PDB entry 5L5W | X-ray diffraction, 2.80 A resolution | chains F and G of the 28 polymer chains in the assembly

# Chain F
Name: Probable proteasome subunit alpha type-7
Source organism: Saccharomyces cerevisiae (strain ATCC 204508 / S288c)
Notes: EC 3.4.25.1
Reference sequence: P21242 (PSA7_YEAST); residues -3 to 284 here correspond to UniProt positions 1-288 (UniProt number = residue number + 4)
Amino-acid sequence (288 residues; numbered -3 to 284; the number before each row is that of its first residue; numbers below 1 keep their minus sign (Met-3 is residue -3)):
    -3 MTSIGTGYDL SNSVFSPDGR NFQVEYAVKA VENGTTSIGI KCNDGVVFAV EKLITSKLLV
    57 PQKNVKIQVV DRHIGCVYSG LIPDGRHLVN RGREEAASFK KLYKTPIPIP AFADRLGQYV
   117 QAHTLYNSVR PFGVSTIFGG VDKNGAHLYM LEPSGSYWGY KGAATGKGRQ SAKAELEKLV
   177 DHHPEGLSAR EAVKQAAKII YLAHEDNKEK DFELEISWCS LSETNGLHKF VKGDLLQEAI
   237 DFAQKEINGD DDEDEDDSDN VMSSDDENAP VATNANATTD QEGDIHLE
Disordered / not traced: -3 to 1, 245-284
Swiss-Prot annotation at these positions:
  - modified residue: Thr-2 (N-acetylthreonine)

# Chain G
Name: Proteasome subunit alpha type-1
Source organism: Saccharomyces cerevisiae (strain ATCC 204508 / S288c)
Notes: EC 3.4.25.1
Reference sequence: P21243 (PSA1_YEAST); residues -8 to 243 here correspond to UniProt positions 1-252 (UniProt number = residue number + 9)
Amino-acid sequence (252 residues; numbered -8 to 243; the number before each row is that of its first residue; numbers below 1 keep their minus sign (Met-8 is residue -8)):
    -8 MSGAAAASAA GYDRHITIFS PEGRLYQVEY AFKATNQTNI NSLAVRGKDC TVVISQKKVP
    52 DKLLDPTTVS YIFCISRTIG MVVNGPIPDA RNAALRAKAE AAEFRYKYGY DMPCDVLAKR
   112 MANLSQIYTQ RAYMRPLGVI LTFVSVDEEL GPSIYKTDPA GYYVGYKATA TGPKQQEITT
   172 NLENHFKKSK IDHINEESWE KVVEFAITHM IDALGTEFSK NDLEVGVATK DKFFTLSAEN
   232 IEERLVAIAE QD
Disordered / not traced: -8 to 1, 243
Metal / ion sites: Mg2+: Thr8, Tyr119, Arg122, Met125

# How chain F and chain G interact
Contacting residue pairs (61; chain F residue first):
  Thr2(F) with His6(G)
  Gly3(F) with His6(G)
  Tyr4(F) with Arg5(G); His6(G); Tyr21(G)
  Ser9(F) with Arg126(G)
  Val10(F) with His6(G); Gln18(G)
  Phe11(F) with Gln18(G), hydrogen bond (backbone-side chain); Tyr21(G); Ala22(G), hydrophobic; Ala25(G), hydrophobic; Arg126(G); Pro127(G)
  Ser12(F) with Tyr21(G)
  Pro13(F) with Tyr21(G), hydrophobic; Lys24(G), hydrogen bond (backbone-side chain)
  Asp14(F) with Lys24(G)
  Gly15(F) with Tyr21(G); Ala25(G)
  Lys37(F) with Asp56(G), salt bridge
  Asp110(F) with Arg82(G)
  Gln114(F) with Arg82(G), hydrogen bond (side chain-backbone); Asn83(G); Leu86(G)
  Gln117(F) with Pro79(G); Asp80(G); Asn83(G), hydrogen bond; Arg126(G)
  Thr120(F) with Arg126(G), hydrogen bond (backbone-side chain)
  Leu121(F) with Tyr124(G); Arg126(G)
  Tyr122(F) with Tyr124(G); Met125(G), hydrophobic
  Ser150(F) with Pro79(G)
  Gly151(F) with Pro79(G)
  Ser152(F) with Ile78(G); Pro79(G)
  Tyr153(F) with Arg82(G), hydrogen bond (backbone-side chain)
  Trp154(F) with Leu55(G), hydrophobic; Thr59(G); Val60(G), hydrophobic; Ser61(G); Tyr62(G); Ile78(G), hydrophobic; Arg82(G)
  Gly155(F) with Leu55(G); Asp56(G), hydrogen bond (backbone-backbone); Thr59(G), hydrogen bond (backbone-side chain)
  Tyr156(F) with Leu54(G); Leu55(G); Asp56(G)
  Lys157(F) with Lys53(G); Leu54(G), hydrogen bond (backbone-backbone); Leu55(G)
  Gly158(F) with Leu54(G)
  Leu172(F) with Leu54(G), hydrophobic
  Glu173(F) with Lys53(G); Leu54(G)
  Val176(F) with Leu54(G), hydrophobic
  Asp177(F) with Lys53(G), salt bridge
Also at the interface, not in a pair above, chain F (32 interface residues in all): Tyr145, Lys169
Also at the interface, not in a pair above, chain G (29 interface residues in all): Asp52, Pro57, Leu128, Gly129

# Summary
32 residues of chain F face 29 of chain G across their interface, with 9 hydrogen bonds and 2 salt bridges.
Polar contacts include Lys37(F)-Asp56(G), Asp177(F)-Lys53(G) and Phe11(F)-Gln18(G). The Mg2+ site is built by
Thr8(G), Tyr119(G), Arg122(G) and Met125(G).
Chain F is Probable proteasome subunit alpha type-7 and chain G is Proteasome subunit alpha type-1, both from
Saccharomyces cerevisiae (strain ATCC 204508 / S288c); the structure, Yeast 20S proteasome with human beta5c
(1-138) and human beta6 (97-111; 118-133), was determined by X-ray diffraction, deposited together with 5L52,
5L54, 5L55, 5L5A, 5L5B, 5L5D and 30 further entries.
